PDB entry 9GUP | electron microscopy, 2.80 A resolution | chains A and U of the 23 polymer chains in the assembly

Chain A:
Molecule: 16S ribosomal RNA
Organism: Escherichia coli K-12
Sequence (1541 nucleotides; numbered 1 to 1541; the number before each row is that of its first residue):
     1 AAAUUGAAGA GUUUGAUCAU GGCUCAGAUU GAACGCUGGC GGCAGGCCUA ACACAUGCAA
    61 GUCGAACGGU AACAGGAAGA AGCUUGCUUC UUUGCUGACG AGUGGCGGAC GGGUGAGUAA
   121 UGUCUGGGAA ACUGCCUGAU GGAGGGGGAU AACUACUGGA AACGGUAGCU AAUACCGCAU
   181 AACGUCGCAA GACCAAAGAG GGGUACCUUC GGGCCUCUUG CCAUCGGAUG UGCCCAGAUG
   241 GGAUUAGCUA GUAGGUGGGG UAACGGCUCA CCUAGGCGAC GAUCCCUAGC UGGUCUGAGA
   301 GGAUGACCAG CCACACUGGA ACUGAGACAC GGUCCAGACU CCUACGGGAG GCAGCAGUGG
   361 GGAAUAUUGC ACAAUGGGCG CAAGCCUGAU GCAGCCAUGC CGCGUGUAUG AAGAAGGCCU
   421 UCGGGUUGUA AAGUACUUUC AGCGGGGAGG AAGGGAGUAA AGUUAAUACC UUUGCUCAUU
   481 GACGUUACCC GCAGAAGAAG CACCGGCUAA CUCCGUGCCA GCAGCCXCGG UAAUACGGAG
   541 GGUGCAAGCG UUAAUCGGAA UUACUGGGCG UAAAGCGCAC GCAGGCGGUU UGUUAAGUCA
   601 GAUGUGAAAU CCCCGGGCUC AACCUGGGAA CUGCAUCUGA UACUGGCAAG CUUGAGUCUC
   661 GUAGAGGGGG GUAGAAUUCC AGGUGUAGCG GUGAAAUGCG UAGAGAUCUG GAGGAAUACC
   721 GGUGGCGAAG GCGGCCCCCU GGACGAAGAC UGACGCUCAG GUGCGAAAGC GUGGGGAGCA
   781 AACAGGAUUA GAUACCCUGG UAGUCCACGC CGUAAACGAU GUCGACUUGG AGGUUGUGCC
   841 CUUGAGGCGU GGCUUCCGGA GCUAACGCGU UAAGUCGACC GCCUGGGGAG UACGGCCGCA
   901 AGGUUAAAAC UCAAAUGAAU UGACGGGGGC CCGCACAAGC GGUGGAGCAU GUGGUUUAAU
   961 UCGAUGXAAC GCGAAGAACC UUACCUGGUC UUGACAUCCA CGGAAGUUUU CAGAGAUGAG
  1021 AAUGUGCCUU CGGGAACCGU GAGACAGGUG CUGCAUGGCU GUCGUCAGCU CGUGUUGUGA
  1081 AAUGUUGGGU UAAGUCCCGC AACGAGCGCA ACCCUUAUCC UUUGUUGCCA GCGGUCCGGC
  1141 CGGGAACUCA AAGGAGACUG CCAGUGAUAA ACUGGAGGAA GGUGGGGAUG ACGUCAAGUC
  1201 AUCAUGGCCC UUACGACCAG GGCUACACAC GUGCUACAAU GGCGCAUACA AAGAGAAGCG
  1261 ACCUCGCGAG AGCAAGCGGA CCUCAUAAAG UGCGUCGUAG UCCGGAUUGG AGUCUGCAAC
  1321 UCGACUCCAU GAAGUCGGAA UCGCUAGUAA UCGUGGAUCA GAAUGCCACG GUGAAUACGU
  1381 UCCCGGGCCU UGUACACACC GCCCGUXACA CCAUGGGAGU GGGUUGCAAA AGAAGUAGGU
  1441 AGCUUAACCU UCGGGAGGGC GCUUACCACU UUGUGAUUCA UGACUGGGGU GAAGUCGUAA
  1501 CAAGGUAACC GUAGGGGAAC CUGCGGUUGG AUCACCUCCU U
Disordered / not traced: 1492-1493
Modified positions: PSU (pseudouridine-5'-monophosphate) at position 516, G7M (N7-methyl-guanosine-5'-monophosphate) at position 527, 2MG (2N-methylguanosine-5'-monophosphate) at position 966, 5MC (5-methylcytidine-5'-monophosphate) at position 967, 2MG (2N-methylguanosine-5'-monophosphate) at position 1207, 4OC (4n,o2'-methylcytidine-5'-monophosphate) at position 1402, 5MC (5-methylcytidine-5'-monophosphate) at position 1407, UR3 (3-methyluridine-5'-monophoshate) at position 1498, 2MG (2N-methylguanosine-5'-monophosphate) at position 1516, MA6 (6N-dimethyladenosine-5'-monophoshate) at position 1518, MA6 (6N-dimethyladenosine-5'-monophoshate) at position 1519
Metal / ion sites: Mg2+ site 1 near G21 (its only coordinating residue here); Mg2+ site 2: A59, U387; Mg2+ site 3 near G100 (its only coordinating residue here); Mg2+ site 4: A109, G331; Mg2+ site 5 near G111 (its only coordinating residue here); Mg2+ site 6: A116, G117, G289; Mg2+ site 7: A174, C175; Mg2+ site 8: U180, A195; Mg2+ site 9: G299, G558; Mg2+ site 10 near C352 (its only coordinating residue here); Mg2+ site 11: A509, A510; Mg2+ site 12: PSU_516, A533; 35 more Mg2+ sites not listed

Chain U:
Name: 30S ribosomal protein S20
Organism: Escherichia coli K-12
UniProtKB: P0A7U7 (RS20_ECOLI); residues 1-87 here = UniProt positions 1-87
Chain sequence (87 residues; each row starts with the number of its first residue):
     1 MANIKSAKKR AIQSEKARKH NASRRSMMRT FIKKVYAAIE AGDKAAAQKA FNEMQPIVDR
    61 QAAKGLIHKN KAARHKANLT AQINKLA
Disordered / not traced: 1

How chain A and chain U interact:
Contacting residue pairs (80):
  A60(A) with Ile-4(U), sugar contact
  G61(A) with Ile-4(U), phosphate contact; Ser-6(U), base contact
  G102(A) with Lys-5(U), salt bridge to the phosphate
  U103(A) with Lys-9(U), salt bridge to the phosphate
  G104(A) with Lys-9(U), hydrogen bond to the base; Gln-13(U), phosphate contact; Lys-16(U), salt bridge to the phosphate
  G105(A) with Gln-13(U), phosphate contact
  C106(A) with Arg-10(U), base contact
  G107(A) with Ser-6(U), base contact; Arg-10(U), hydrogen bond to the base
  G108(A) with Ala-7(U), base contact; Arg-10(U), hydrogen bond to the base
  C132(A) with His-68(U), phosphate contact; Asn-70(U), phosphate contact
  C175(A) with His-20(U), hydrogen bond to the phosphate
  C176(A) with His-20(U), salt bridge to the phosphate; Lys-64(U), phosphate contact
  G177(A) with Arg-60(U), salt bridge to the phosphate
  C178(A) with Arg-60(U), salt bridge to the phosphate
  U185(A) with Ala-73(U), sugar contact; Lys-76(U), hydrogen bond to the sugar
  C186(A) with Ala-73(U), sugar contact; Lys-76(U), sugar contact; Ala-77(U), phosphate contact; Thr-80(U), sugar contact
  A192(A) with Gln-55(U), hydrogen bond to the sugar
  C193(A) with Gln-55(U), sugar contact; Pro-56(U), phosphate contact; Asp-59(U), hydrogen bond to the sugar
  C194(A) with Pro-56(U), sugar contact; Asp-59(U), sugar contact; Arg-60(U), salt bridge to the phosphate; Ala-63(U), sugar contact
  A195(A) with Arg-60(U), salt bridge to the phosphate; Ala-63(U), sugar contact; Lys-64(U), hydrogen bond to the phosphate
  A196(A) with Lys-64(U), salt bridge to the phosphate
  G258(A) with Gln-82(U), hydrogen bond to the phosphate; Lys-85(U), salt bridge to the phosphate
  G259(A) with Tyr-36(U), hydrogen bond to the phosphate; Asn-78(U), hydrogen bond to the phosphate; Gln-82(U), hydrogen bond to the phosphate
  G260(A) with His-75(U), phosphate contact
  U261(A) with Lys-71(U), salt bridge to the phosphate; Arg-74(U), salt bridge to the phosphate
  A262(A) with His-68(U), sugar contact; Asn-70(U), hydrogen bond to the sugar; Arg-74(U), phosphate contact
  A263(A) with Asn-70(U), phosphate contact; Arg-74(U), salt bridge to the phosphate
  C322(A) with Arg-18(U), sugar contact
  U323(A) with Ser-14(U), sugar contact; Ala-17(U), phosphate contact; Arg-18(U), sugar contact; Asn-21(U), hydrogen bond to the phosphate; Arg-25(U), salt bridge to the phosphate
  G324(A) with Asn-21(U), hydrogen bond to the phosphate
  G331(A) with Asn-3(U), hydrogen bond to the sugar
  G332(A) with Ala-2(U), phosphate contact; Asn-3(U), phosphate contact; Ile-4(U), hydrogen bond to the phosphate; Ala-7(U), phosphate contact; Ala-11(U), sugar contact
  U333(A) with Ala-2(U), hydrogen bond to the phosphate
  G351(A) with Asn-3(U), phosphate contact
  U1436(A) with Arg-18(U), salt bridge to the phosphate
  A1437(A) with Arg-29(U), salt bridge to the phosphate
  G1438(A) with Arg-29(U), salt bridge to the phosphate
  G1439(A) with Lys-33(U), phosphate contact
  A1447(A) with Arg-24(U), base contact
  G1457(A) with Met-27(U), sugar contact; Thr-30(U), phosphate contact; Lys-34(U), phosphate contact
  G1458(A) with Ser-23(U), sugar contact; Ser-26(U), hydrogen bond to the phosphate; Met-27(U), phosphate contact; Thr-30(U), hydrogen bond to the phosphate
  G1459(A) with Ser-26(U), phosphate contact
Other interface residues (no listed pair), chain A (48 interface residues in all): A101, A131, U133, G187, U224, A1456
Other interface residues (no listed pair), chain U (48 interface residues in all): Ala-22, Phe-31, Asn-52, Lys-69

In short:
The chain A/chain U interface involves 48 residues from each chain; the contacts include 20 hydrogen bonds and
17 salt bridges. Polar pairs include G104(A)/Lys-9(U), G107(A)/Arg-10(U) and G108(A)/Arg-10(U). A59(A) and
U387(A) coordinate Mg2+ site 2. The Mg2+ site 4 is built by A109(A) and G331(A).
Here chain A is 16S ribosomal RNA and chain U is 30S ribosomal protein S20, both from Escherichia coli K-12.
Entry 9GUP (30S mRNA delivery complex (open head)) was determined by electron microscopy together with 9GUQ,
9GUR, 9GUS, 9GUT, 9GUU, 9GUV, 9GUW and 9GUX from the same study.
